PDB entry 4HK9 | X-ray diffraction, 1.55 A resolution | chain A

[Chain A]
Molecule: Endo-1,4-beta-xylanase 2
Organism: Trichoderma reesei
Notes: EC 3.2.1.8
Reference sequence: P36217 (XYN2_HYPJE); residues 3-190 here correspond to UniProt positions 35-222 (UniProt number = residue number + 32)
Amino-acid sequence (188 residues; each row starts with the number of its first residue):
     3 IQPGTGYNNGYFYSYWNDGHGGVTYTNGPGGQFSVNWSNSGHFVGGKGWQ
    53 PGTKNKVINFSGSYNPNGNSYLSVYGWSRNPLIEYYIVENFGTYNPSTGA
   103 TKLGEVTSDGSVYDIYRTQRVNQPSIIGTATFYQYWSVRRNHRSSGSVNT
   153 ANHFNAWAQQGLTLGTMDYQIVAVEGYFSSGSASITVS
Sequence notes: engineered mutation His44 (Asn76 in P36217)
From the paper describing this entry:
  - binding site for beta-D-xylopyranose: His44
  - catalytic residues: Glu86, Glu177 (citing earlier work)
  - mutagenesis - E177Q: abolished catalytic activity
  - mutagenesis - W18N/D20N, V46L, A175S: decreased catalytic activity on xylan
  - mutagenesis - A175V: decreased catalytic activity on PNPX2

[Overview]
From the paper: catalytic residues Glu86 and Glu177; W18N/D20N, V46L and A175S reduce catalytic activity on
xylan; 5 substitutions were tested in all.
Chain A is Endo-1,4-beta-xylanase 2 (Trichoderma reesei); the structure, Crystal Structures of Mutant
Endo-beta-1,4-xylanase II Complexed with substrate (1.15 A) and Products (1.6 A), was determined by X-ray
diffraction (same publication as 6K9X, 4HK8, 4HKL, 4HKO and 4HKW).
